PDB entry 7LMB | electron microscopy, 3.80 A resolution | chains C and D of the 8 polymer chains in the assembly

== Chain C ==
Molecule: telomere DNA
Sequence (21 nucleotides; numbered 1 to 21; the number before each row is that of its first residue):
     1 GTTGGGGTTG GGGTTGGGGT T
Disordered / not traced: 1-7, 11-13

== Chain D ==
Molecule: Telomerase holoenzyme Teb1 subunit
From: Tetrahymena thermophila
UniProt: D2CVN6 (TEB1_TETTS); numbering as in UniProt (aligned over 1-701)
Sequence (701 residues; row label = number of the first residue in the row):
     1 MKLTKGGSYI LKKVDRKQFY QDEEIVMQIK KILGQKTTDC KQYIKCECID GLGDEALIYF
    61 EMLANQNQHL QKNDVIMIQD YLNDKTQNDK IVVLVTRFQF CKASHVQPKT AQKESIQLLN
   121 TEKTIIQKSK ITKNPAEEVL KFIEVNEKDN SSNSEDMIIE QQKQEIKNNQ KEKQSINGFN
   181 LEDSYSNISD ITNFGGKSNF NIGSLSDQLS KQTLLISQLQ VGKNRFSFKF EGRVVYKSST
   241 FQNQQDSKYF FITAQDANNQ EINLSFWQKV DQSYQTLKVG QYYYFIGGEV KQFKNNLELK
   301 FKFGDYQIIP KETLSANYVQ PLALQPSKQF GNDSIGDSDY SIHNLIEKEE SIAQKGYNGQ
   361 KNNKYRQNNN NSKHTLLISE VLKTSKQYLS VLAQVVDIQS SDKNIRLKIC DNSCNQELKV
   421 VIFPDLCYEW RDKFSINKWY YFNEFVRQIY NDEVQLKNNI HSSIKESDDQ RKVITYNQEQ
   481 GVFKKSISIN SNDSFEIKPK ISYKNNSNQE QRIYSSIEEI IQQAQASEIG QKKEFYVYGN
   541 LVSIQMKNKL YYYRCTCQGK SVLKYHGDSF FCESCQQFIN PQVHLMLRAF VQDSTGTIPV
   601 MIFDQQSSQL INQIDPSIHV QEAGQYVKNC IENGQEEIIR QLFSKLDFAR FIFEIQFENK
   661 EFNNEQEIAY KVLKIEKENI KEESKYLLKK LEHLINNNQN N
Disordered / not traced: 1-510, 698-701
Ion coordination: Zn2+: Cys572, Cys575

== How chain C and chain D interact ==
Contacting residue pairs (8; chain C residue first):
  DT8(C) - Phe603(D)  sugar contact
  DT9(C) - Tyr552(D)  hydrogen bond to the phosphate
  DT9(C) - Met601(D)  base contact
  DT9(C) - Phe603(D)  phosphate contact
  DT9(C) - Lys660(D)  base contact
  DG10(C) - Lys660(D)  hydrogen bond to the base
  DG10(C) - Phe662(D)  stacking on the base
  DG10(C) - Glu667(D)  hydrogen bond to the base
Interface residues without a listed pair, chain C (4 interface residues in all): DT14
Interface residues without a listed pair, chain D (10 interface residues in all): His566, Met586, Arg588, Asp604

== In short ==
4 residues of chain C and 10 residues of chain D are in contact, with 3 hydrogen bonds and 1 aromatic stacking
contact. Polar contacts include DG10(C)-Lys660(D), DG10(C)-Glu667(D) and DT9(C)-Tyr552(D). Cys572(D) and
Cys575(D) coordinate Zn2+.
Chain C is telomere DNA and chain D is Telomerase holoenzyme Teb1 subunit (Tetrahymena thermophila); the
structure, Tetrahymena telomerase T5D5 structure at 3.8 Angstrom, was determined by electron microscopy (same
publication as 7LMA).
